3QEA - chains Z and A of the 3 polymer chains in the assembly; structure by X-ray diffraction, 3.10 A resolution.

[Chain Z]
Protein: Exonuclease 1
Source organism: Homo sapiens
Notes: EC 3.1.-.-
UniProtKB: Q9UQ84 (EXO1_HUMAN); residues 1-352 here = UniProt positions 1-352
Chain sequence (352 residues; row label = number of the first residue in the row):
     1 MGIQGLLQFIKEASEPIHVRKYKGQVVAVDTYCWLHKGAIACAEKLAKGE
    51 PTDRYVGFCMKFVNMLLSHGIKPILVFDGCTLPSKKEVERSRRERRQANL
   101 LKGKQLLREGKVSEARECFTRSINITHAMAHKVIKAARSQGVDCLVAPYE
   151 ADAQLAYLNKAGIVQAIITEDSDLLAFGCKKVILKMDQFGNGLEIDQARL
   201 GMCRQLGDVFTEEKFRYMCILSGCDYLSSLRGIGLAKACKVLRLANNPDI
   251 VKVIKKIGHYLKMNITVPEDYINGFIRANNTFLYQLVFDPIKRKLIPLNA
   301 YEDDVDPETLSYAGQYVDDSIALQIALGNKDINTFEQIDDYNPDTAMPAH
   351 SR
Not modelled in the structure: 1, 347-352
Curated features (UniProtKB/Swiss-Prot):
  - binding site (Mg(2+)): Asp30, Asp78, Glu150, Asp152, Asp171, Asp173, Asp225, Asp270
  - natural variant: Glu109 (E109K: Abrogates exonuclease activity)
  - mutagenesis: Asp78 (D78A: Abrogates double-stranded DNA exonuclease activity and endonuclease activity against 5'-overhanging flap structures. Also reduces DNA-binding to 5'-overhanging flap structures), Asp173 (D173A: Abrogates double-stranded DNA exonuclease activity and endonuclease activity against 5'-overhanging flap structures. No effect on DNA-binding to 5'-overhanging flap structures), Asp225 (D225A: Abrogates double-stranded DNA exonuclease activity and endonuclease activity against 5'-overhanging flap structures. Also enhances DNA-binding to 5'-overhanging flap structures)
Ion coordination: barium ion site 1: Asp30, Asp152; barium ion site 2: Asp152, Asp171, Asp173; barium ion site 3: Ser222, Ser229 (shared with DT14(A) of chain A)
What the authors report for this chain:
  - barium ion coordination: Asp30, Asp152
  - mutagenesis - D78A, D225A: abolished catalytic activity (citing earlier work)
  - binding site for the 10-nt DNA strand: His36, Arg92, Arg96
  - catalytic residues: Arg92
  - mutagenesis - Y32A (20-fold), H36A (150-fold), K85A, R92A: decreased catalytic activity
  - catalytic residues: Lys85 (proposed by the authors, not directly observed)

[Chain A]
Molecule: 13-nt DNA strand
Sequence (13 nucleotides; each row starts with the number of its first residue):
    11 CGCTAGTCGACAT
Not modelled in the structure: 23
Ion coordination: barium ion: DT14 (shared with Ser222(Z), Ser229(Z) of chain Z)

[Chain Z / chain A interface]
Contacting residue pairs (20):
  Gln4(Z) with DA15(A), hydrogen bond to the base; DG16(A), base contact
  Lys37(Z) with DC21(A), salt bridge to the phosphate
  Ile40(Z) with DA20(A), sugar contact; DC21(A), base contact
  Arg121(Z) with DG19(A), hydrogen bond to the base; DA20(A), base contact
  Leu230(Z) with DT14(A), phosphate contact
  Arg231(Z) with DT14(A), phosphate contact; DA15(A), phosphate contact
  Gly232(Z) with DC13(A), sugar contact; DT14(A), hydrogen bond to the phosphate
  Ile233(Z) with DC13(A), phosphate contact; DT14(A), hydrogen bond to the phosphate
  Gly234(Z) with DC13(A), hydrogen bond to the phosphate; DT14(A), phosphate contact
  Leu235(Z) with DC13(A), phosphate contact
  Ala236(Z) with DG12(A), sugar contact; DC13(A), hydrogen bond to the phosphate
  Lys237(Z) with DC13(A), hydrogen bond to the phosphate
Other interface residues (no listed pair), chain Z (18 interface residues in all): His36, Ala41, Phe58, Glu117, Thr120, Ser229
Other interface residues (no listed pair), chain A (10 interface residues in all): DC18, DA22

[Summary]
Chain Z and chain A form an interface of 18 and 10 residues respectively, with 7 hydrogen bonds and 1 salt
bridge. Polar contacts include Gln4(Z)-DA15(A), Arg121(Z)-DG19(A) and Gly232(Z)-DT14(A). The paper reports
catalytic residues Arg92(Z) and Lys85(Z); Y32A, H36A and K85A of chain Z, among others, reduce catalytic
activity; 6 substitutions were tested in all.
Chain Z is Exonuclease 1 (Homo sapiens) and chain A is a 13-nt DNA strand; the structure, Crystal structure of
human exonuclease 1 Exo1 (WT) in complex with DNA (complex II), was determined by X-ray diffraction (same
publication as 3QE9 and 3QEB).
